PDB entry 8BDR | electron microscopy, 2.70 A resolution | chains C and M of the 6 polymer chains in the assembly

# Chain C
Protein: Polymerase basic protein 2
Source organism: Influenza B virus (B/Memphis/13/2003)
UniProt: Q5V8X3 (Q5V8X3_9INFB); residues 1-770 here = UniProt positions 1-770
Sequence (798 residues; numbered -8 to 789; the number before each row is that of its first residue; numbers below 1 keep their minus sign (Gly-8 is residue -8)):
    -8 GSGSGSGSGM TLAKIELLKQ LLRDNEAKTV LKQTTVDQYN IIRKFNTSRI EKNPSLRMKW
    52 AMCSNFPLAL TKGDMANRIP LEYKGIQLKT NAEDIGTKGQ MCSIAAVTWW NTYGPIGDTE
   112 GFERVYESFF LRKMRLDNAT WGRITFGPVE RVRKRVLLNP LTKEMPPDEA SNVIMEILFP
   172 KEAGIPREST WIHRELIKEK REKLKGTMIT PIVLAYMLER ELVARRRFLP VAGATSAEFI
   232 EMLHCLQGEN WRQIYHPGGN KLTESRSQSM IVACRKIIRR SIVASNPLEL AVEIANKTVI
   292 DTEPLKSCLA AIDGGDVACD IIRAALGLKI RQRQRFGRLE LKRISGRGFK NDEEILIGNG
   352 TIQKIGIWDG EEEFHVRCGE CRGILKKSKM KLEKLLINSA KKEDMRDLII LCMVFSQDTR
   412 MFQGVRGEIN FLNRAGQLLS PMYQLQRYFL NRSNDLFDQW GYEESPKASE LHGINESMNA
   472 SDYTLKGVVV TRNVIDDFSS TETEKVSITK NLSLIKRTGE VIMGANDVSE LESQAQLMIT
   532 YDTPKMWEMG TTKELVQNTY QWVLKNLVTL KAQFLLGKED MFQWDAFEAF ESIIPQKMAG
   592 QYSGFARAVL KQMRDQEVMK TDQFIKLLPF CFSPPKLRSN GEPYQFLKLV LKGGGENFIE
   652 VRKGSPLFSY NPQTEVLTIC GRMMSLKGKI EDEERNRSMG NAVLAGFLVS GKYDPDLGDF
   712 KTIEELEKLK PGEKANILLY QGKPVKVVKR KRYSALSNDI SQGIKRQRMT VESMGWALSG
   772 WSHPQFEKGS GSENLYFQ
Unresolved in the structure: -8 to 0, 83-88, 485-493, 741-789
Sequence notes: expression tag (-8 to 0, 771-789)
Residues lining bound ligands: 7-methyl-gpppa (GTA; p1-7-methylguanosine-P3-adenosine-5',5'-triphosphate): Ser258, Gln259, Ile262, Arg266, Gly306, Gln325, Arg326, Arg334, Lys341, Trp359, Glu363, Lys378, Phe406, Gln408, Ser431, Met433, Tyr434, Ser520, Leu522

# Chain M
Molecule: mRNA
Sequence (19 nucleotides; numbered 2 to 20; the number before each row is that of its first residue):
     2 AUCUAUAAUA GCCUCXUCX
Modified positions: K1F ([(2R,3S,4R,5R)-5-(3-aminocarbonyl-2-oxidanylidene-pyrazin-1-yl)-3,4-bis(oxidanyl)oxolan-2-yl]methyl dihydrogen phosphate) at position 17; K1F ([(2R,3S,4R,5R)-5-(3-aminocarbonyl-2-oxidanylidene-pyrazin-1-yl)-3,4-bis(oxidanyl)oxolan-2-yl]methyl dihydrogen phosphate) at position 20
Covalently attached groups: 7-methyl-gpppa (GTA) linked to A2
Bound ions: Mg2+: K1F_17 (shared with 1 residue of chain B)

# Chain C / chain M interface
Pairs across the interface (24; chain C residue first):
  Lys35(C) with A9(M), hydrogen bond to the phosphate; U10(M), salt bridge to the phosphate
  Lys43(C) with G12(M), salt bridge to the phosphate
  Pro45(C) with G12(M), sugar contact
  Arg146(C) with U3(M), hydrogen bond to the sugar; C4(M), salt bridge to the phosphate; U5(M), hydrogen bond to the base; A6(M), base contact
  Glu155(C) with U3(M), base contact
  Pro158(C) with A6(M), base contact; U7(M), sugar contact
  Asp159(C) with A6(M), hydrogen bond to the sugar
  Tyr207(C) with A8(M), hydrogen bond to the base
  Arg217(C) with U3(M), hydrogen bond to the base
  Gln259(C) with A2(M), phosphate contact
  Asn421(C) with C4(M), sugar contact
  Asn424(C) with C4(M), sugar contact
  Leu430(C) with C4(M), sugar contact
  Ser431(C) with A2(M), sugar contact
  Tyr434(C) with A2(M), base contact
  Gln435(C) with C4(M), hydrogen bond to the sugar
  Arg438(C) with C4(M), hydrogen bond to the base; U5(M), hydrogen bond to the sugar
  Ser524(C) with A2(M), phosphate contact
Also at the interface, not in a pair above, chain C (24 interface residues in all): Ile41, Glu42, Asn44, Pro157, Phe219, Gly328
Also at the interface, not in a pair above, chain M (12 interface residues in all): A11, C13

# Summary
24 residues of chain C and 12 residues of chain M are in contact, with 9 hydrogen bonds and 3 salt bridges.
Polar pairs include Arg146(C)-U5(M), Tyr207(C)-A8(M) and Arg217(C)-U3(M). Bound to chain C: 7-methyl-gpppa.
Covalently linked 7-methyl-gpppa: at A2(M).
Chain C is Polymerase basic protein 2 (Influenza B virus (B/Memphis/13/2003)) and chain M is mRNA; the
structure, Early transcription elongation state of influenza B/Mem polymerase backtracked due to double
incoproation of nucleotide analogue ..., was determined by electron microscopy (same publication as 7R1F, 8BE0
and 8BF5).
